Entry 8SMP (electron microscopy, 3.40 A resolution); this record covers chains H and L of the 3 polymer chains in the assembly.

[Chain H]
Protein: Fab15 heavy chain
Source organism: Homo sapiens
Amino-acid sequence (234 residues; row label = number of the first residue in the row):
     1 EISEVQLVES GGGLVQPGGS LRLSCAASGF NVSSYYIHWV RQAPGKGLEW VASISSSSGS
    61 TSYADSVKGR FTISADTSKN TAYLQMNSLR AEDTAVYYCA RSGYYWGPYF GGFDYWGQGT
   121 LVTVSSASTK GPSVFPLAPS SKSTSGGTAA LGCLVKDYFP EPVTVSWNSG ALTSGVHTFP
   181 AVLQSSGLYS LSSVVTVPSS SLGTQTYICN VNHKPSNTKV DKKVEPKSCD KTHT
Unresolved in the structure: 1-2, 127-234
Disulfides: Cys25-Cys99

[Chain L]
Protein: Fab15 light chain
Source organism: Homo sapiens
Amino-acid sequence (215 residues; each row starts with the number of its first residue):
     1 SDIQMTQSPS SLSASVGDRV TITCRASQSV SSAVAWYQQK PGKAPKLLIY SASSLYSGVP
    61 SRFSGSRSGT DFTLTISSLQ PEDFATYYCQ QSSSSLITFG QGTKVEIKRT VAAPSVFIFP
   121 PSDSQLKSGT ASVVCLLNNF YPREAKVQWK VDNALQSGNS QESVTEQDSK DSTYSLSSTL
   181 TLSKADYEKH KVYACEVTHQ GLSSPVTKSF NRGEC
Unresolved in the structure: 1-2, 109-215
Disulfides: Cys24-Cys89

[Interface between chain H and chain L]
Pairs across the interface - 27 pairs, chain H then chain L:
  Gln42(H) with Gln39(L), hydrogen bond; Tyr88(L)
  Gly47(H) with Tyr88(L)
  Leu48(H) with Gln39(L); Tyr88(L), hydrophobic; Phe99(L)
  Trp50(H) with Ile97(L)
  Ser62(H) with Ser95(L)
  Tyr98(H) with Ala44(L), hydrophobic
  Tyr105(H) with Ser93(L); Ile97(L)
  Pro108(H) with Ala33(L)
  Tyr109(H) with Ser51(L)
  Phe110(H) with Ala33(L), hydrophobic; Ser92(L)
  Gly111(H) with Leu47(L); Tyr50(L)
  Gly112(H) with Tyr37(L)
  Phe113(H) with Tyr37(L), hydrogen bond (backbone-side chain); Leu47(L); Gln90(L); Ile97(L), hydrophobic
  Asp114(H) with Tyr56(L)
  Tyr115(H) with Tyr56(L)
  Trp116(H) with Tyr37(L); Pro45(L)
  Gly117(H) with Ala44(L)
Interface residues without a listed pair, chain H (24 interface residues in all): His38, Val40, Lys46, Ser53, Tyr63, Gly107, Gln118
Interface residues without a listed pair, chain L (22 interface residues in all): Ser31, Ala35, Lys43, Ser94, Leu96, Gly100

[Summary]
The interface between chain H and chain L involves 24 residues on one side and 22 on the other, with 2
hydrogen bonds. Polar pairs include Gln42(H)-Gln39(L) and Phe113(H)-Tyr37(L).
Here chain H is Fab15 heavy chain and chain L is Fab15 light chain, both from Homo sapiens. Entry 8SMP
(Xenopus laevis hyaluronan synthase 1, UDP-bound, gating loop inserted state) was determined by electron
microscopy, deposited together with 8SMM, 8SMN, 8SNC, 8SND and 8SNE.
